Entry 1X24 (X-ray diffraction, 3.20 A resolution); this record covers chains A and B.

Chain A (and B):
Protein: protein tyrosine phosphatase 4a1
Source organism: Rattus norvegicus
Notes: EC 3.1.3.48; chain B of this document is another copy of the same molecule, construct and numbering; everything in this record applies to it too
Reference sequence: Q78EG7 (TP4A1_RAT); numbering as in UniProt (aligned over 1-160)
Sequence (180 residues; numbered -19 to 160; the number before each row is that of its first residue; numbers below 1 keep their minus sign (Met-19 is residue -19)):
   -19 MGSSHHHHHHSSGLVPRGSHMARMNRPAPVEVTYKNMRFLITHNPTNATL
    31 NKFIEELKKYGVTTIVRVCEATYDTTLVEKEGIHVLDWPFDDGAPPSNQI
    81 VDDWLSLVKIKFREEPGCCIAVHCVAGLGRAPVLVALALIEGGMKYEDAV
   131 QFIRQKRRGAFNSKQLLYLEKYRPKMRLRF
Disordered / not traced: -19 to 8
Cystine bridges: Cys49-Cys104
Construct notes: cloning artifact (-19 to 0)

How chain A and chain B interact:
Residue-residue contacts (18):
  Lys125(A) with Met156(B); Arg157(B); Leu158(B)
  Tyr126(A) with Arg157(B)
  Glu127(A) with Arg157(B), salt bridge
  Tyr152(A) with Arg153(B)
  Arg153(A) with Arg153(B), hydrogen bond (backbone-side chain); Lys155(B)
  Pro154(A) with Arg153(B); Pro154(B)
  Lys155(A) with Arg153(B)
  Met156(A) with Lys125(B); Pro154(B), hydrophobic; Met156(B), hydrophobic
  Arg157(A) with Tyr126(B); Glu127(B), salt bridge
  Leu158(A) with Lys125(B)
  Arg159(A) with Glu127(B), salt bridge
Other interface residues (no listed pair), chain B (12 interface residues in all): Asn78, Tyr152, Arg159

Summary:
11 residues of chain A face 12 of chain B across their interface; the contacts include 1 hydrogen bond and 3
salt bridges. Polar pairs include Glu127(A)-Arg157(B), Arg159(A)-Glu127(B) and Arg153(A)-Arg153(B).
Chain A and chain B are both protein tyrosine phosphatase 4a1 (Rattus norvegicus); the structure, Prl-1
(ptp4a), was determined by X-ray diffraction (same publication as 1ZCK and 1ZCL).
